Entry 6YUT (X-ray diffraction, 1.76 A resolution); this record covers chain AAA.

Chain AAA:
Molecule: Glucosylceramidase
Organism: Homo sapiens
Notes: EC 3.2.1.45, 2.4.1.-, 3.2.1.104
UniProt: P04062 (GLCM_HUMAN); residues 1-497 here correspond to UniProt positions 40-536 (UniProt number = residue number + 39)
Sequence (497 residues; each row starts with the number of its first residue):
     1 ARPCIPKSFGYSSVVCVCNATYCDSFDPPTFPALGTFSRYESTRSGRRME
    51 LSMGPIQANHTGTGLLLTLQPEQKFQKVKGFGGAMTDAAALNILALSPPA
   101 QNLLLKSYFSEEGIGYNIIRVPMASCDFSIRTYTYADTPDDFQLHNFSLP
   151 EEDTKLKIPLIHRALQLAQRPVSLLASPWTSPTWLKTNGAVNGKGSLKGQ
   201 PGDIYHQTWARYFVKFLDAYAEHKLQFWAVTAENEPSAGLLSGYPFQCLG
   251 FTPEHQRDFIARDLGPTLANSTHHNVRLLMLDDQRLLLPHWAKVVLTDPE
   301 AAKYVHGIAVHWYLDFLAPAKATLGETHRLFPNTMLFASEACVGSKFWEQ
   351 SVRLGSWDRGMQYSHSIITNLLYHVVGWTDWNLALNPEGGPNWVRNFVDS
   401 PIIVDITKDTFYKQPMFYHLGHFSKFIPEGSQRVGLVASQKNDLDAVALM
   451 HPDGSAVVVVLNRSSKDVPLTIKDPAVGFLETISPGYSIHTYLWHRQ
Disordered / not traced: 316-318
Disulfides: Cys4-Cys16, Cys18-Cys23
Covalently attached groups: N-acetylglucosamine (NAG) linked to Asn19, Asn146, Asn270; compound K35 linked to Glu340
Sequence notes: conflict His495 (Arg534 in P04062)
Residues lining bound ligands: K35 (N-[(1R,2R,3R,4S,5S,6S)-2-(hydroxymethyl)-3,4,5,6-tetrakis(oxidanyl)cyclohexyl]pentanamide): Asp127, Phe128, Trp179, Asn234, Glu235, Tyr244, Phe246, Gln284, His311, Tyr313, Cys342, Trp381, Asn396, Val398
Reported in the primary citation:
  - binding site for K35: Gln284, Tyr313, Glu340
  - catalytic residues: Glu235 (citing earlier work)

In short:
Covalently linked N-acetylglucosamine: at Asn19, Asn146 and Asn270. Covalently linked compound K35: at Glu340.
From the paper: the catalytic residue Glu235; a binding site for K35 at Gln284, Tyr313 and Glu340.
Chain AAA is Glucosylceramidase (Homo sapiens); the structure, Structure of recombinant human
beta-glucocerebrosidase in complex with N-acyl functionalised cyclophellitol aziridine, was determined by
X-ray diffraction together with 6Z39, 6Z3I, 6YTP, 6YTR and 6YV3 from the same study.
